7CAD - chains C and D of the 4 polymer chains in the assembly; structure by electron microscopy, 3.41 A resolution.

# Chain C (and D)
Name: ABC transporter, ATP-binding protein SugC
Organism: Mycolicibacterium smegmatis (strain ATCC 700084 / mc(2)155)
Notes: chain D of this document is another copy of the same molecule, construct and numbering; everything in this record applies to it too
UniProtKB: A0R2C0 (A0R2C0_MYCS2); numbering as in UniProt (aligned over 1-406)
Chain sequence (406 residues; numbered 1 to 406; the number before each row is that of its first residue):
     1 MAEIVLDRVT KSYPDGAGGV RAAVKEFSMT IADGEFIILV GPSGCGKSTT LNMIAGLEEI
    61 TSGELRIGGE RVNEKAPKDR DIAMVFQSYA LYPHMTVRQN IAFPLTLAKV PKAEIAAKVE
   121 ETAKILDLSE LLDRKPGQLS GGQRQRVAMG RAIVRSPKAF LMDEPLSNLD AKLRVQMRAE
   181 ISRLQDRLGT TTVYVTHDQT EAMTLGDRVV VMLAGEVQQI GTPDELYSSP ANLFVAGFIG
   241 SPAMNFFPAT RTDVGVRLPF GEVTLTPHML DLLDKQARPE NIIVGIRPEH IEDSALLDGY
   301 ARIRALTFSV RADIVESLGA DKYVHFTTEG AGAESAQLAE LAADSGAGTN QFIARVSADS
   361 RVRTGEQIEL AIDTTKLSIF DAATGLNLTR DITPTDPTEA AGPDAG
Unresolved in the structure: 1, 15-20, 392-406
From the paper describing this entry:
  - catalytic residues: Glu164 (citing earlier work)

# How chain C and chain D interact
Contacting residue pairs - 24 pairs, chain C then chain D:
  Asp170(C) - His197(D)  salt bridge
  Lys172(C) - Ser345(D)
  Gln176(C) - Gly346(D)
  Ser182(C) - Ile314(D)
  Arg183(C) - Gln351(D)
  Met203(C) - Leu318(D)  hydrophobic
  Thr204(C) - Glu316(D)  hydrogen bond
  Tyr227(C) - Gly319(D)
  Tyr227(C) - Ala320(D)
  Glu289(C) - Ala320(D)
  Ile314(C) - Ser182(D)
  Glu316(C) - Thr204(D)
  Ser317(C) - Met203(D)
  Leu318(C) - Met203(D)  hydrophobic
  Leu318(C) - Thr204(D)
  Gly319(C) - Tyr227(D)
  Ala320(C) - Tyr227(D)
  Ala320(C) - Glu289(D)
  His325(C) - Arg183(D)
  Asp344(C) - Lys172(D)
  Ser345(C) - Lys172(D)
  Gly346(C) - Gln176(D)
  Ala347(C) - Gln176(D)
  Gln351(C) - Arg183(D)
Also at the interface, not in a pair above, chain C (26 interface residues in all): His197, Pro223, Phe238, Asp313, Arg355
Also at the interface, not in a pair above, chain D (21 interface residues in all): Ser317, Asp344, Ala347, Arg355

# In short
26 residues of chain C and 21 residues of chain D are in contact; the contacts include 1 hydrogen bond and 1
salt bridge. Among the polar pairs are Asp170(C)-His197(D) and Thr204(C)-Glu316(D). From the paper: the
catalytic residue Glu164(C).
Chain C and chain D are both ABC transporter, ATP-binding protein SugC (Mycolicibacterium smegmatis (strain
ATCC 700084 / mc(2)155)); the structure, Mycobacterium smegmatis SugABC complex, was determined by electron
microscopy (same publication as 7CAE, 7CAF and 7CAG).
